7W7F - chains B and D of the 3 polymer chains in the assembly; structure by electron microscopy, 3.35 A resolution.

[Chain B]
Protein: Sodium channel subunit beta-1
Source organism: Homo sapiens
Reference sequence: Q07699 (SCN1B_HUMAN); numbering as in UniProt (aligned over 1-218)
Sequence (218 residues; numbered 1 to 218; the number before each row is that of its first residue):
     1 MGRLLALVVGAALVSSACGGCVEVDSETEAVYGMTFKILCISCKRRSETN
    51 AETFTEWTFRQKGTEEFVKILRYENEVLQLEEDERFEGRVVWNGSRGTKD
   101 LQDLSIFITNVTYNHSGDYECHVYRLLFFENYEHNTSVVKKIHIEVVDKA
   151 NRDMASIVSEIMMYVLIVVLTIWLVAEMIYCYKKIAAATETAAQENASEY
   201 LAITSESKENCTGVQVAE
Unresolved in the structure: 1-19, 193-218
Disulfides: Cys-21/Cys-43, Cys-40/Cys-121
Covalent attachments: N-acetylglucosamine (NAG) linked to Asn-93, Asn-110, Asn-114, Asn-135
UniProt features mapped onto this chain:
  - glycosylation (N-linked (GlcNAc...) asparagine): Asn-93, Asn-110, Asn-114, Asn-135

[Chain D]
Protein: Sodium channel protein type 3 subunit alpha
Source organism: Homo sapiens
Reference sequence: Q9NY46 (SCN3A_HUMAN); residue numbers follow UniProt; this construct covers 1-2000
Sequence (2000 residues; row label = number of the first residue in the row):
     1 MAQALLVPPGPESFRLFTRESLAAIEKRAAEEKAKKPKKEQDNDDENKPK
    51 PNSDLEAGKNLPFIYGDIPPEMVSEPLEDLDPYYINKKTFIVMNKGKAIF
   101 RFSATSALYILTPLNPVRKIAIKILVHSLFSMLIMCTILTNCVFMTLSNP
   151 PDWTKNVEYTFTGIYTFESLIKILARGFCLEDFTFLRDPWNWLDFSVIVM
   201 AYVTEFVSLGNVSALRTFRVLRALKTISVIPGLKTIVGALIQSVKKLSDV
   251 MILTVFCLSVFALIGLQLFMGNLRNKCLQWPPSDSAFETNTTSYFNGTMD
   301 SNGTFVNVTMSTFNWKDYIGDDSHFYVLDGQKDPLLCGNGSDAGQCPEGY
   351 ICVKAGRNPNYGYTSFDTFSWAFLSLFRLMTQDYWENLYQLTLRAAGKTY
   401 MIFFVLVIFLGSFYLVNLILAVVAMAYEEQNQATLEEAEQKEAEFQQMLE
   451 QLKKQQEEAQAVAAASAASRDFSGIGGLGELLESSSEASKLSSKSAKEWR
   501 NRRKKRRQREHLEGNNKGERDSFPKSESEDSVKRSSFLFSMDGNRLTSDK
   551 KFCSPHQSLLSIRGSLFSPRRNSKTSIFSFRGRAKDVGSENDFADDEHST
   601 FEDSESRRDSLFVPHRHGERRNSNVSQASMSSRMVPGLPANGKMHSTVDC
   651 NGVVSLVGGPSALTSPTGQLPPEGTTTETEVRKRRLSSYQISMEMLEDSS
   701 GRQRAVSIASILTNTMEELEESRQKCPPCWYRFANVFLIWDCCDAWLKVK
   751 HLVNLIVMDPFVDLAITICIVLNTLFMAMEHYPMTEQFSSVLTVGNLVFT
   801 GIFTAEMVLKIIAMDPYYYFQEGWNIFDGIIVSLSLMELGLSNVEGLSVL
   851 RSFRLLRVFKLAKSWPTLNMLIKIIGNSVGALGNLTLVLAIIVFIFAVVG
   901 MQLFGKSYKECVCKINDDCTLPRWHMNDFFHSFLIVFRVLCGEWIETMWD
   951 CMEVAGQTMCLIVFMLVMVIGNLVVLNLFLALLLSSFSSDNLAATDDDNE
  1001 MNNLQIAVGRMQKGIDYVKNKMRECFQKAFFRKPKVIEIHEGNKIDSCMS
  1051 NNTGIEISKELNYLRDGNGTTSGVGTGSSVEKYVIDENDYMSFINNPSLT
  1101 VTVPIAVGESDFENLNTEEFSSESELEESKEKLNATSSSEGSTVDVVLPR
  1151 EGEQAETEPEEDLKPEACFTEGCIKKFPFCQVSTEEGKGKIWWNLRKTCY
  1201 SIVEHNWFETFIVFMILLSSGALAFEDIYIEQRKTIKTMLEYADKVFTYI
  1251 FILEMLLKWVAYGFQTYFTNAWCWLDFLIVDVSLVSLVANALGYSELGAI
  1301 KSLRTLRALRPLRALSRFEGMRVVVNALVGAIPSIMNVLLVCLIFWLIFS
  1351 IMGVNLFAGKFYHCVNMTTGNMFDISDVNNLSDCQALGKQARWKNVKVNF
  1401 DNVGAGYLALLQVATFKGWMDIMYAAVDSRDVKLQPVYEENLYMYLYFVI
  1451 FIIFGSFFTLNLFIGVIIDNFNQQKKKFGGQDIFMTEEQKKYYNAMKKLG
  1501 SKKPQKPIPRPANKFQGMVFDFVTRQVFDISIMILICLNMVTMMVETDDQ
  1551 GKYMTLVLSRINLVFIVLFTGEFVLKLVSLRHYYFTIGWNIFDFVVVILS
  1601 IVGMFLAEMIEKYFVSPTLFRVIRLARIGRILRLIKGAKGIRTLLFALMM
  1651 SLPALFNIGLLLFLVMFIYAIFGMSNFAYVKKEAGIDDMFNFETFGNSMI
  1701 CLFQITTSAGWDGLLAPILNSAPPDCDPDTIHPGSSVKGDCGNPSVGIFF
  1751 FVSYIIISFLVVVNMYIAVILENFSVATEESAEPLSEDDFEMFYEVWEKF
  1801 DPDATQFIEFSKLSDFAAALDPPLLIAKPNKVQLIAMDLPMVSGDRIHCL
  1851 DILFAFTKRVLGESGEMDALRIQMEDRFMASNPSKVSYEPITTTLKRKQE
  1901 EVSAAIIQRNFRCYLLKQRLKNISSNYNKEAIKGRIDLPIKQDMIIDKLN
  1951 GNSTPEKTDGSSSTTSPPSYDSVTKPDKEKFEKDKPEKESKGKEVRENQK
Unresolved in the structure: 1-115, 210-211, 284-312, 439-740, 988-1188, 1779-2000
Disulfides: Cys-913/Cys-919, Cys-951/Cys-960, Cys-1364/Cys-1384, Cys-1726/Cys-1741
Covalent attachments: glycan linked to Asn-339; N-acetylglucosamine (NAG) linked to Asn-1366, Asn-1380
Residues lining bound ligands:
  - 6OU ([(2R)-1-[2-azanylethoxy(oxidanyl)phosphoryl]oxy-3-hexadecanoyloxy-propan-2-yl] (Z)-octadec-9-enoate), molecule 1: Thr-146, Leu-147, Ser-148, Ala-890, Phe-894, Phe-929, Phe-930, Phe-933, Tyr-1443
  - 6OU, molecule 2: Ile-252, Val-255, Phe-256, Ser-259, Met-1544, Leu-1634, Ala-1638
  - 6OU, molecule 3: Ile-264, Leu-268, Thr-399, Tyr-400, Phe-403, Leu-406, Thr-1618, Val-1622, Leu-1625
  - 6OU, molecule 4: Gly-362, Ser-370, Trp-371, Phe-373, Leu-374, Gln-957, Thr-958, Leu-961, Ile-962, Met-965
  - 6OU, molecule 5: Thr-368, Phe-369, Val-1541, Met-1544, Val-1545, Thr-1547
  - 6OU, molecule 6: Ser-370, Thr-958, Ile-962
  - 6OU, molecule 7: Gly-823, Phe-827, Ile-830, Phe-853, Leu-856
  - 6OU, molecule 8: Gly-1221, Ala-1224, Phe-1225, Asp-1227, Arg-1233, Phe-1695
  - 6OU, molecule 9: Ala-1271, Trp-1272, Val-1325, Asn-1326, Val-1329
  - 6OU, molecule 10: Ser-1302, Thr-1305, Phe-1672, Ser-1675, Asn-1676, Val-1746
  - 6OU, molecule 11: Leu-1343, Trp-1346, Gly-1404, Ala-1405, Tyr-1407, Leu-1408, Leu-1411, Pro-1744, Ser-1745, Ile-1748, Phe-1749, Val-1752, Ser-1753, Ile-1756, Ile-1757
  - 6OU, molecule 12: Leu-1343, Gly-1404, Tyr-1407
  - 6OU, molecule 13: Tyr-1443, Met-1444, Tyr-1447, Ile-1450
  - 6OU, molecule 14: Ile-1530, Ile-1534, Cys-1537
  - 6OU, molecule 15: Leu-1538, Val-1541, Thr-1542, Tyr-1553, Met-1554, Val-1557, Ile-1561
  - 8DE (2,2-diphenyl-N-[4-(1,3-thiazol-2-ylsulfamoyl)phenyl]ethanamide): Ser-1559, Asn-1562, Leu-1563, Ser-1600, Gly-1603, Met-1604, Ala-1607, Glu-1608, Arg-1624, Ala-1626, Arg-1627, Arg-1630
  - 9Z9 ((3beta,14beta,17beta,25R)-3-[4-methoxy-3-(methoxymethyl)butoxy]spirost-5-en): Asp-342, Lys-398, Thr-399, Met-401, Ile-402, Val-405, Gly-1659, Phe-1663, Met-1666, Gly-1696, Met-1699, Ile-1700, Phe-1703
UniProt features mapped onto this chain:
  - modified residue (Phosphoserine): Ser-484, Ser-485, Ser-486, Ser-1501
  - glycosylation (N-linked (GlcNAc...) asparagine): Asn-211, Asn-290, Asn-296, Asn-302, Asn-307, Asn-339, Asn-1366, Asn-1380
Reported in the primary citation:
  - binding site for 8DE: Leu-1563, Gly-1603, Met-1604, Ala-1626
  - specificity-determining residues: Ser-1559, Arg-1560
  - mutagenesis - S1559Y (9-fold), R1560W (33-fold): decreased binding to 8DE (citing earlier work)
  - disease-associated variants - F1759Y (citing earlier work)

[Interface between chain B and chain D]
Contacting residue pairs (59; chain B residue first):
  Gly-20(B) with Glu-1693(D); Pro-1733(D)
  Cys-21(B) with Pro-1733(D), hydrophobic
  Val-22(B) with Ile-1228(D); Tyr-1229(D), hydrophobic; Pro-1733(D); Gly-1734(D)
  Glu-23(B) with Gln-1232(D)
  Val-24(B) with Glu-1231(D); Gln-1232(D)
  Glu-27(B) with Lys-1234(D)
  Ile-41(B) with Pro-1733(D); Gly-1734(D)
  Arg-45(B) with Gln-345(D), hydrogen bond; Cys-346(D), hydrogen bond; Pro-347(D); Glu-348(D)
  Arg-46(B) with Leu-335(D); Gln-345(D), hydrogen bond (side chain-backbone); Pro-347(D); Asp-1688(D), salt bridge
  Glu-48(B) with Tyr-326(D); Leu-328(D)
  Thr-49(B) with Tyr-326(D)
  Gln-102(B) with Pro-1733(D)
  Asp-103(B) with Pro-1733(D); Gly-1734(D)
  Leu-127(B) with Glu-348(D)
  Phe-129(B) with Tyr-326(D), hydrophobic; Pro-347(D), hydrophobic; Tyr-350(D), hydrophobic
  Tyr-132(B) with Gln-279(D); Trp-280(D); Gly-349(D); Tyr-350(D), hydrophobic
  His-134(B) with Glu-348(D); Gly-349(D)
  Thr-136(B) with Glu-348(D)
  Val-138(B) with Glu-348(D)
  Arg-152(B) with Tyr-1242(D)
  Ser-156(B) with Tyr-1242(D)
  Ser-159(B) with Tyr-1242(D)
  Glu-160(B) with Tyr-1242(D)
  Met-163(B) with Tyr-1242(D), hydrophobic; Val-1246(D), hydrophobic
  Ile-167(B) with Tyr-1249(D), hydrophobic
  Leu-170(B) with Phe-1211(D), hydrophobic; Ile-1250(D), hydrophobic
  Thr-171(B) with Tyr-1249(D), hydrogen bond
  Leu-174(B) with Leu-1253(D), hydrophobic
  Glu-177(B) with Ile-1202(D)
  Met-178(B) with Leu-1195(D), hydrophobic
  Cys-181(B) with Thr-1198(D); Ser-1201(D)
  Tyr-182(B) with Asn-1194(D); Thr-1198(D)
  Ile-185(B) with Asn-1194(D); Lys-1197(D); Thr-1198(D)
Also at the interface, not in a pair above, chain B (39 interface residues in all): Asp-25, Ser-47, Asn-131, Ala-155, Leu-166, Trp-173
Also at the interface, not in a pair above, chain D (41 interface residues in all): Ser-323, Arg-394, Thr-1235, Thr-1238, Met-1239, Lys-1245, Lys-1682, His-1732, Ser-1735

[Summary]
39 residues of chain B and 41 residues of chain D are in contact, with 4 hydrogen bonds and 1 salt bridge.
Among the polar pairs are Arg-46(B)/Asp-1688(D), Arg-45(B)/Gln-345(D) and Arg-45(B)/Cys-346(D). From the
paper: a binding site for 8DE at Leu-1563(D), Gly-1603(D) and Met-1604(D) among others; S1559Y and R1560W of
chain D reduce binding to 8DE.
Here chain B is Sodium channel subunit beta-1 and chain D is Sodium channel protein type 3 subunit alpha, both
from Homo sapiens. Entry 7W7F (Cryo-EM structure of human NaV1.3/beta1/beta2-ICA121431) was determined by
electron microscopy, deposited together with 7W77.
